8IW9 - chains A and R of the 6 polymer chains in the assembly; structure by electron microscopy, 3.08 A resolution.

[Chain A]
Molecule: Guanine nucleotide-binding protein G(s) subunit alpha isoforms short
From: Homo sapiens
Chain sequence (362 residues; each row starts with the number of its first residue; note: 33 numbers in that range are skipped by the numbering (no residue carries them; nothing is unmodelled there); numbering starts at 0):
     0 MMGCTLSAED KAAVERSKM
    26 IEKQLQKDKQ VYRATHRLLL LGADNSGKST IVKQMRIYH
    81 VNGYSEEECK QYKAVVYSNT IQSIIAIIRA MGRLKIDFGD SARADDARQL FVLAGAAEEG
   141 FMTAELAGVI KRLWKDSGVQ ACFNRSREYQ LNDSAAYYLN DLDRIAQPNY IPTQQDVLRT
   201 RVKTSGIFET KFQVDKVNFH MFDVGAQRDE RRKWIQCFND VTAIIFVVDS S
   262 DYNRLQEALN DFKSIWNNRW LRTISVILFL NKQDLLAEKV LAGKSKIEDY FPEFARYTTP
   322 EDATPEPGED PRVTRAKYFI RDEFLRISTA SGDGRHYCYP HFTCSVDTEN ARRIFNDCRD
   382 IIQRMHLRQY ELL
Not modelled in the structure: 0-3, 81-201, 262-264

[Chain R]
Molecule: Trace amine-associated receptor 9
From: Mus musculus
UniProt: Q5QD04 (TAAR9_MOUSE); residues 1-348 here = UniProt positions 1-348
Chain sequence (348 residues; each row starts with the number of its first residue):
     1 MTSDFSPEPP MELCYENVNG SCIKSSYAPW PRAILYGVLG LGALLAVFGN LLVIIAILHF
    61 KQLHTPTNFL VASLACADFL VGVTVMPFST VRSVESCWYF GESYCKFHTC FDTSFCFASL
   121 FHLCCISIDR YIAVTDPLTY PTKFTVSVSG LCIALSWFFS VTYSFSIFYT GANEEGIEEL
   181 VVALTCVGGC QAPLNQNWVL LCFLLFFLPT VVMVFLYGRI FLVAKYQARK IEGTANQAQA
   241 SSESYKERVA KRERKAAKTL GIAMAAFLVS WLPYIIDAVI DAYMNFITPA YVYEILVWCV
   301 YYNSAMNPLI YAFFYPWFRK AIKLIVSGKV FRADSSTTNL FSEEAGAG
Not modelled in the structure: 1-21, 236-243, 339-348
Disulfide bonds: Cys22-Cys186, Cys125-Cys152
Swiss-Prot annotation at these positions:
  - region: Glu174 to Val187 (Extracellular Loop 2 (ECL2))
  - binding site (spermidine): Asp112, Thr113
  - glycosylation: Asn19 (N-linked (GlcNAc...) asparagine)
  - mutagenesis: Leu35 (L35W: Decreased binding to spermidine), Thr109 (T109A: Abolished activation of G(s) G alpha protein in response to spermidine-binding), Asp112 (D112A/N/E: Abolished activation of G(s) G alpha protein in response to trace amine-binding), Thr113 (T113A/I/V/L: Abolished activation of G(s) G alpha protein in response to spermidine-binding), Phe117 (F117T/L: Abolished activation of G(s) G alpha protein in response to trace amine-binding), Phe168 (F168V: Abolished activation of G(s) G alpha protein in response to trace amine-binding), Glu178 to Glu179 (Decreased binding to spermidine), Glu178 (E178A: Does not affect binding to spermidine), Glu179 (E179A: Does not affect binding to spermidine), Ala263 (A263I/L: Decreased activation of GNAL/G(olf) G alpha protein in response to trace amine-binding without affecting activation of G(s) G alpha proteins), Trp271 (W271A: Abolished activation of G(s) G alpha protein in response to trace amine-binding), Tyr274 (Y274C/A/L: Abolished activation of G(s) G alpha protein in response to trace amine-binding), 10 further mutagenesis entries in UniProt

[Chain A / chain R interface]
Residue-residue contacts (25):
  Ala39(A) with Thr142(R)
  His41(A) with Leu138(R)
  Tyr358(A) with Ile231(R)
  Phe376(A) with Leu138(R), hydrophobic
  Arg380(A) with Thr135(R), hydrogen bond (side chain-backbone); Pro137(R); Leu138(R)
  Asp381(A) with Gln227(R), hydrogen bond
  Ile383(A) with Pro137(R), hydrophobic
  Gln384(A) with Val134(R); Pro137(R); Val223(R); Gln227(R), hydrogen bond
  Arg385(A) with Gln227(R), hydrogen bond
  His387(A) with Ala133(R), hydrogen bond (side chain-backbone); Pro137(R)
  Leu388(A) with Val134(R), hydrophobic; Gln227(R)
  Gln390(A) with Trp317(R)
  Tyr391(A) with Arg130(R)
  Glu392(A) with Lys255(R), salt bridge; Thr259(R)
  Leu393(A) with Ala256(R)
  Leu394(A) with Gln227(R); Arg252(R), hydrogen bond (backbone-side chain)
Other interface residues (no listed pair), chain A (19 interface residues in all): Arg38, Thr350, Cys379
Other interface residues (no listed pair), chain R (21 interface residues in all): Tyr140, Pro141, Ala224, Thr234, Ala235, Tyr315

[Summary]
Chain A and chain R form an interface of 19 and 21 residues respectively, with 6 hydrogen bonds and 1 salt
bridge. Among the polar pairs are Glu392(A)-Lys255(R), Arg380(A)-Thr135(R) and Asp381(A)-Gln227(R). From
UniProt: spermidine-binding residues Asp112(R) and Thr113(R) and 21 mutagenesis sites on chain R.
Here chain A is Guanine nucleotide-binding protein G(s) subunit alpha isoforms short (Homo sapiens) and chain
R is Trace amine-associated receptor 9 (Mus musculus). Entry 8IW9 (Cryo-EM structure of the CAD-bound
mTAAR9-Gs complex) was determined by electron microscopy together with 8ITF, 8IW1, 8IW4 and 8IW7 from the same
study.
